Entry 5S61 (X-ray diffraction, 1.95 A resolution); this record covers chains B and C of the 6 polymer chains in the assembly.

Chain B:
Name: Tubulin beta-2B chain
From: Bos taurus
UniProtKB: Q6B856 (TBB2B_BOVIN); the author numbering skips numbers that UniProt does not, so the offset changes along the chain: 1-42 = UniProt 1-42; 45-360 = UniProt 43-358; 369-455 = UniProt 359-445
Sequence (445 residues; numbered 1 to 455; 10 numbers in that range are skipped by the numbering (no residue carries them; nothing is unmodelled there); the number before each row is that of its first residue):
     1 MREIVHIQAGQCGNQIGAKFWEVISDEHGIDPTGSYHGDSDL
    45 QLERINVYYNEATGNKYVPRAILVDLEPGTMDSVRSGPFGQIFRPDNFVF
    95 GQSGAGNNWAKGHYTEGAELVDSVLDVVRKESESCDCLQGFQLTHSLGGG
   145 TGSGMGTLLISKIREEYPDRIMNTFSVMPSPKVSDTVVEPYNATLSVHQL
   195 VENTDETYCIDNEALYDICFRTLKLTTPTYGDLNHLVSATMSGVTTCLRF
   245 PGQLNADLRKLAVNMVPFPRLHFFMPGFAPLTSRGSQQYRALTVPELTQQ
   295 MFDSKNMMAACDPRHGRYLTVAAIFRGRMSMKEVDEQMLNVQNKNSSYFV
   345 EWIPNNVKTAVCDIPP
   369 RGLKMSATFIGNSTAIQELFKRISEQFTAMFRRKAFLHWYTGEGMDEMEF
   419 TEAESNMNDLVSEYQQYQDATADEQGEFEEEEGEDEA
Disordered / not traced: 279-280, 438-455
Ion coordination: Mg2+: Gln11 (together with GDP); Ca2+ near Glu113 (its only coordinating residue here)
Small-molecule neighbours:
  - AYV (1-[2-methyl-1,3-bis(oxidanyl)propan-2-yl]-3-phenyl-urea): Pro173, Ser174, Pro175, Ser178, Asp179, Thr180, Val181, Glu183, Pro184, Gln394
  - GDP (guanosine-5'-diphosphate): Gly10, Gln11, Cys12, Gln15, Ile16, Asp69, Ala99, Asn101, Ser140, Gly142, Gly143, Gly144, Thr145, Gly146, Val171, Pro173, Val177, Asp179, Glu183, Asn206, Leu209, Tyr224, Leu227, Asn228
UniProt features mapped onto this chain:
  - motif: Met1 to Ile4 (MREI motif)
  - binding site (GTP): Gln11, Glu71, Ser140, Gly144, Thr145, Gly146, Asn206, Asn228
  - binding site (Mg(2+)): Glu71
  - modified residue: Ser40 (Phosphoserine), Thr57 (Phosphothreonine), Lys60 (N6-acetyllysine), Ser174 (Phosphoserine), Thr287 (Phosphothreonine), Thr292 (Phosphothreonine), Arg320 (Omega-N-methylarginine), Glu448 (5-glutamyl polyglutamate)
  - cross-link (Glycyl lysine isopeptide (Lys-Gly)): Lys60 (interchain with G-Cter in ubiquitin), Lys326 (interchain with G-Cter in ubiquitin)

Chain C:
Name: Tubulin alpha-1B chain
From: Bos taurus
UniProtKB: P81947 (TBA1B_BOVIN); residue numbers follow UniProt; this construct covers 1-451
Sequence (451 residues; each row starts with the number of its first residue):
     1 MRECISIHVGQAGVQIGNACWELYCLEHGIQPDGQMPSDKTIGGGDDSFN
    51 TFFSETGAGKHVPRAVFVDLEPTVIDEVRTGTYRQLFHPEQLITGKEDAA
   101 NNYARGHYTIGKEIIDLVLDRIRKLADQCTGLQGFLVFHSFGGGTGSGFT
   151 SLLMERLSVDYGKKSKLEFSIYPAPQVSTAVVEPYNSILTTHTTLEHSDC
   201 AFMVDNEAIYDICRRNLDIERPTYTNLNRLISQIVSSITASLRFDGALNV
   251 DLTEFQTNLVPYPRIHFPLATYAPVISAEKAYHEQLSVAEITNACFEPAN
   301 QMVKCDPRHGKYMACCLLYRGDVVPKDVNAAIATIKTKRSIQFVDWCPTG
   351 FKVGINYQPPTVVPGGDLAKVQRAVCMLSNTTAIAEAWARLDHKFDLMYA
   401 KRAFVHWYVGEGMEEGEFSEAREDMAALEKDYEEVGVDSVEGEGEEEGEE
   451 Y
Disordered / not traced: 441-451
Ion coordination: Ca2+: Asp39, Thr41, Gly44, Glu55
Small-molecule neighbours:
  - AYV (1-[2-methyl-1,3-bis(oxidanyl)propan-2-yl]-3-phenyl-urea), molecule 1: Asn18, Trp21, Glu22, Phe67, Glu77, Val78, Gly81, Thr82, Tyr83, Leu86, Phe87
  - AYV, molecule 2: Asn258, Pro348, Thr349, Gly350, Phe351, Lys352
  - GTP (guanosine-5'-triphosphate): Gly10, Gln11, Ala12, Gln15, Ile16, Asp69, Asp98, Ala99, Ala100, Asn101, Ser140, Gly142, Gly143, Gly144, Thr145, Gly146, Ile171, Pro173, Val177, Ser178, Thr179, Glu183, Asn206, Tyr224, Leu227, Asn228, Ile231

How chain B and chain C interact:
Pairs across the interface (40):
  Gln96(B) with Met1(C); Arg2(C)
  Ser97(B) with Arg2(C)
  Asn101(B) with Glu254(C), hydrogen bond
  Asp179(B) with Glu254(C); Lys352(C), hydrogen bond (backbone-side chain)
  Thr180(B) with Glu254(C); Asn258(C)
  Val181(B) with Asn258(C), hydrogen bond (backbone-side chain); Pro348(C), hydrophobic
  Thr221(B) with Pro325(C); Lys326(C); Asn329(C)
  Ala397(B) with Trp346(C)
  Met398(B) with Trp346(C)
  Arg400(B) with Asp345(C), salt bridge; Ser439(C), hydrogen bond
  Arg401(B) with Tyr262(C), hydrogen bond (backbone-side chain); Trp346(C); Glu434(C), hydrogen bond (side chain-backbone); Val435(C); Val437(C), hydrogen bond (side chain-backbone); Asp438(C); Ser439(C), hydrogen bond
  Lys402(B) with Tyr262(C)
  Ala403(B) with Pro261(C); Tyr262(C); Trp346(C), hydrophobic
  Phe404(B) with Thr257(C); Asn258(C); Val260(C); Pro261(C), hydrogen bond (backbone-backbone); Trp346(C), hydrophobic
  His406(B) with Val260(C), hydrogen bond (side chain-backbone); Pro261(C); Tyr262(C); Pro263(C)
  Trp407(B) with Gln256(C); Thr257(C), hydrogen bond (side chain-backbone); Val260(C)
Other interface residues (no listed pair), chain B (19 interface residues in all): Gly100, Val182, Leu405

Overview:
The interface between chain B and chain C involves 19 residues on one side and 22 on the other, with 11
hydrogen bonds and 1 salt bridge. Polar contacts include Arg400(B)-Asp345(C), Asn101(B)-Glu254(C) and
Asp179(B)-Lys352(C).
Here chain B is Tubulin beta-2B chain and chain C is Tubulin alpha-1B chain, both from Bos taurus. Entry 5S61
(Tubulin-Z57472297-complex) was determined by X-ray diffraction, deposited together with 5S4L, 5S4M, 5S4N,
5S4O, 5S4P, 5S4Q and 52 further entries.
